PDB entry 5IVQ | X-ray diffraction, 1.57 A resolution | chains A and B

Chain A (and B):
Molecule: Protease
Source organism: Human immunodeficiency virus 1
Notes: chain B of this document is another copy of the same molecule, construct and numbering; everything in this record applies to it too
Reference sequence: Q77VV3 (Q77VV3_9HIV1); residues 1-99 here = UniProt positions 1-99
Sequence (99 residues; row label = number of the first residue in the row):
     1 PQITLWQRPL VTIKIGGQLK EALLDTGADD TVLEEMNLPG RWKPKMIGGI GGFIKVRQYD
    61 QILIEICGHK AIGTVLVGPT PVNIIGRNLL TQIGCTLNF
Ligand contacts: 6EH (Nalpha-(methoxycarbonyl)-N-{3-[(2R)-morpholin-2-yl]propyl}-beta-phenyl-L-phenylalaninamide): Asp25, Gly27, Ala28, Asp29, Gly48, Gly49, Ile50, Ile84
From the paper describing this entry:
  - binding site for 6EH: Asp25
  - catalytic residues: Asp25 (citing earlier work)

Chain A / chain B interface:
Contacting residue pairs - 102 pairs, chain A then chain B:
  Pro1(A) - Leu97(B)
  Pro1(A) - Asn98(B)
  Pro1(A) - Phe99(B)  hydrogen bond (backbone-backbone)
  Gln2(A) - Thr96(B)
  Gln2(A) - Leu97(B)
  Gln2(A) - Asn98(B)  hydrogen bond
  Ile3(A) - Thr96(B)
  Ile3(A) - Leu97(B)  hydrogen bond (backbone-backbone)
  Ile3(A) - Phe99(B)  hydrophobic
  Leu5(A) - Thr26(B)
  Leu5(A) - Arg87(B)  hydrogen bond (backbone-side chain)
  Leu5(A) - Leu90(B)  hydrophobic
  Leu5(A) - Thr91(B)
  Leu5(A) - Cys95(B)
  Trp6(A) - Arg87(B)  hydrogen bond (backbone-side chain)
  Trp6(A) - Thr91(B)
  Gln7(A) - Arg87(B)
  Arg8(A) - Asp29(B)  salt bridge
  Arg8(A) - Arg87(B)
  Pro9(A) - Thr26(B)
  Pro9(A) - Arg87(B)
  Leu23(A) - Gly27(B)
  Leu24(A) - Thr26(B)  hydrogen bond (backbone-side chain)
  Leu24(A) - Leu97(B)  hydrophobic
  Asp25(A) - Asp25(B)
  Asp25(A) - Thr26(B)
  Asp25(A) - Gly27(B)  hydrogen bond (side chain-backbone)
  Thr26(A) - Leu5(B)
  Thr26(A) - Pro9(B)
  Thr26(A) - Leu24(B)  hydrogen bond (side chain-backbone)
  Thr26(A) - Asp25(B)
  Thr26(A) - Thr26(B)  hydrogen bond (side chain-backbone)
  Thr26(A) - Leu97(B)
  Gly27(A) - Leu23(B)
  Gly27(A) - Asp25(B)  hydrogen bond (backbone-side chain)
  Asp29(A) - Arg8(B)  salt bridge
  Gly48(A) - Ile50(B)
  Gly49(A) - Ile50(B)
  Gly49(A) - Pro81(B)
  Ile50(A) - Gly49(B)
  Ile50(A) - Ile50(B)  hydrogen bond (backbone-backbone)
  Ile50(A) - Gly51(B)  hydrogen bond (backbone-backbone)
  Ile50(A) - Gly52(B)
  Ile50(A) - Ile54(B)  hydrophobic
  Ile50(A) - Thr80(B)
  Ile50(A) - Pro81(B)
  Ile50(A) - Ile84(B)  hydrophobic
  Gly51(A) - Gly51(B)
  Gly51(A) - Gly52(B)
  Gly51(A) - Ile54(B)
  Gly52(A) - Gly51(B)
  Ile54(A) - Ile50(B)
  Cys67(A) - Phe99(B)  hydrophobic
  His69(A) - Phe99(B)
  Thr80(A) - Ile50(B)
  Pro81(A) - Gly49(B)
  Pro81(A) - Ile50(B)
  Ile84(A) - Ile50(B)  hydrophobic
  Arg87(A) - Leu5(B)  hydrogen bond (side chain-backbone)
  Arg87(A) - Trp6(B)  hydrogen bond (side chain-backbone)
  Arg87(A) - Gln7(B)
  Arg87(A) - Arg8(B)
  Arg87(A) - Pro9(B)
  Leu90(A) - Leu5(B)  hydrophobic
  Thr91(A) - Leu5(B)
  Thr91(A) - Trp6(B)
  Gln92(A) - Trp6(B)
  Ile93(A) - Phe99(B)
  Gly94(A) - Asn98(B)
  Gly94(A) - Phe99(B)
  Cys95(A) - Leu5(B)
  Cys95(A) - Leu97(B)  hydrophobic
  Cys95(A) - Asn98(B)
  Cys95(A) - Phe99(B)  hydrophobic
  Thr96(A) - Gln2(B)
  Thr96(A) - Ile3(B)
  Thr96(A) - Thr4(B)
  Thr96(A) - Thr96(B)
  Thr96(A) - Leu97(B)
  Thr96(A) - Asn98(B)  hydrogen bond (backbone-backbone)
  Leu97(A) - Pro1(B)
  Leu97(A) - Gln2(B)
  Leu97(A) - Ile3(B)  hydrogen bond (backbone-backbone)
  Leu97(A) - Pro9(B)  hydrophobic
  Leu97(A) - Leu24(B)  hydrophobic
  Leu97(A) - Thr26(B)
  Leu97(A) - Cys95(B)  hydrophobic
  Leu97(A) - Thr96(B)
  Leu97(A) - Leu97(B)  hydrophobic
  Asn98(A) - Pro1(B)
  Asn98(A) - Gln2(B)  hydrogen bond
  Asn98(A) - Gly94(B)
  Asn98(A) - Cys95(B)
  Asn98(A) - Thr96(B)  hydrogen bond (backbone-backbone)
  Asn98(A) - Asn98(B)  hydrogen bond
  Phe99(A) - Pro1(B)  hydrogen bond (backbone-backbone)
  Phe99(A) - Ile3(B)  hydrophobic
  Phe99(A) - Cys67(B)  hydrophobic
  Phe99(A) - His69(B)
  Phe99(A) - Ile93(B)
  Phe99(A) - Gly94(B)
  Phe99(A) - Cys95(B)  hydrophobic
Interface residues without a listed pair, chain A (40 interface residues in all): Thr4, Ile47, Phe53, Pro79
Interface residues without a listed pair, chain B (39 interface residues in all): Val32, Ile47, Gly48, Phe53

Overview:
The interface between chain A and chain B involves 40 residues on one side and 39 on the other; the contacts
include 20 hydrogen bonds and 2 salt bridges. Polar contacts include Arg8(A)-Asp29(B), Gln2(A)-Asn98(B) and
Leu5(A)-Arg87(B). Bound to chain A: compound 6EH. The paper reports the catalytic residue Asp25(A); a binding
site for 6EH at Asp25(A).
Chain A and chain B are both Protease (Human immunodeficiency virus 1); the structure, Crystal Structure of
HIV Protease complexed with methyl
N-[(1S)-1-benzhydryl-2-(3-morpholin-4-ium-2-ylpropylamino)-2-oxo-ethyl]carbamate, was determined by X-ray
diffraction (same publication as 5IVR, 5IVS and 5IVT).
